PDB entry 1UE1 | X-ray diffraction, 2.50 A resolution | chains A and B

[Chain A (and B)]
Name: Single-strand binding protein
From: Mycobacterium tuberculosis
Notes: chain B of this document is another copy of the same molecule, construct and numbering; everything in this record applies to it too
Reference sequence: P0A610 (SSB_MYCTU); numbering as in UniProt (aligned over 1-164)
Sequence (164 residues; row label = number of the first residue in the row):
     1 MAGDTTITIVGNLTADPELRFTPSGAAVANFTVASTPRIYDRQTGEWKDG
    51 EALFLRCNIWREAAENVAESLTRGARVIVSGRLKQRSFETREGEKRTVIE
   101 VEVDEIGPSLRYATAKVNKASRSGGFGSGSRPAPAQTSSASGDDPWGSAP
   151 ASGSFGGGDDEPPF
Unresolved in the structure: 1-2, 42-46, 121-164 (chain B: 1, 92-94, 124-164)

[Interface between chain A and chain B]
Residue-residue contacts - 62 pairs, chain A then chain B:
  T8(A) - T8(B)  hydrogen bond
  V10(A) - E105(B)
  A63(A) - L110(B)
  N66(A) - L110(B)  hydrogen bond (side chain-backbone)
  N66(A) - R111(B)  hydrogen bond (side chain-backbone)
  N66(A) - A113(B)
  N66(A) - T114(B)
  V67(A) - L110(B)  hydrophobic
  E69(A) - T114(B)
  S70(A) - L110(B)
  S70(A) - T114(B)
  S70(A) - A115(B)  hydrogen bond (side chain-backbone)
  S70(A) - V117(B)
  L71(A) - L110(B)  hydrophobic
  R76(A) - E105(B)  salt bridge
  I78(A) - I78(B)  hydrophobic
  I78(A) - E105(B)
  I78(A) - I106(B)
  I78(A) - G107(B)
  D104(A) - R111(B)  hydrogen bond (backbone-side chain)
  E105(A) - V10(B)
  E105(A) - R76(B)  salt bridge
  E105(A) - I78(B)
  E105(A) - S109(B)  hydrogen bond
  E105(A) - R111(B)  salt bridge
  I106(A) - I78(B)
  I106(A) - S109(B)
  I106(A) - L110(B)  hydrogen bond (backbone-backbone)
  G107(A) - I78(B)
  G107(A) - P108(B)
  P108(A) - G107(B)
  P108(A) - P108(B)
  P108(A) - L110(B)
  P108(A) - V117(B)  hydrophobic
  S109(A) - E105(B)  hydrogen bond
  S109(A) - I106(B)
  L110(A) - A63(B)
  L110(A) - N66(B)
  L110(A) - S70(B)
  L110(A) - L71(B)  hydrophobic
  L110(A) - I106(B)  hydrogen bond (backbone-backbone)
  R111(A) - N66(B)
  R111(A) - D104(B)
  R111(A) - E105(B)  salt bridge
  Y112(A) - A120(B)  hydrogen bond (backbone-backbone)
  A113(A) - N66(B)
  A113(A) - N118(B)
  A113(A) - K119(B)
  T114(A) - N66(B)
  T114(A) - E69(B)
  T114(A) - S70(B)
  T114(A) - K116(B)
  T114(A) - V117(B)
  T114(A) - N118(B)  hydrogen bond (backbone-backbone)
  A115(A) - S70(B)  hydrogen bond (backbone-side chain)
  A115(A) - K116(B)
  A115(A) - V117(B)  hydrophobic
  K116(A) - A115(B)
  K116(A) - K116(B)  hydrogen bond (backbone-backbone)
  V117(A) - P108(B)  hydrophobic
  N118(A) - A113(B)
  N118(A) - T114(B)
Also at the interface, not in a pair above, chain A (30 interface residues in all): R73, G74, S80, K119, A120
Also at the interface, not in a pair above, chain B (30 interface residues in all): V67, R73, S80, Y112, R122

[Summary]
Chain A and chain B each contribute 30 residues to their interface, with 13 hydrogen bonds and 4 salt bridges.
Polar contacts include R76(A)-E105(B), E105(A)-R111(B) and T8(A)-T8(B).
Both chains are Single-strand binding protein (Mycobacterium tuberculosis). Entry 1UE1 (Crystal structure of
the single-stranded dna-binding protein from mycobacterium tuberculosis) was determined by X-ray diffraction
(same publication as 1UE5, 1UE6 and 1UE7).
